2HLA - chains A and B; structure by X-ray diffraction, 2.60 A resolution.

== Chain A ==
Name: CLASS I HISTOCOMPATIBILITY ANTIGEN (HLA-Aw68)
From: Homo sapiens
UniProt: P01891 (1A68_HUMAN); residues 1-270 here correspond to UniProt positions 25-294 (UniProt number = residue number + 24)
Amino-acid sequence (270 residues; row label = number of the first residue in the row):
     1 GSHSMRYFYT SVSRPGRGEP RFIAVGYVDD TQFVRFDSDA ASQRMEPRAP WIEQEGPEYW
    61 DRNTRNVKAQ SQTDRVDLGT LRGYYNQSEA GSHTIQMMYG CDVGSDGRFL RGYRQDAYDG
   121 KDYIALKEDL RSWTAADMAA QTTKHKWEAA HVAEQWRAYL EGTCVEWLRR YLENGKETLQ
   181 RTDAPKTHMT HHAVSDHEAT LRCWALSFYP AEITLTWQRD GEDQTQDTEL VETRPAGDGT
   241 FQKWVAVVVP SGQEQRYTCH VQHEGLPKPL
Disulfides: C101-C164, C203-C259

== Chain B ==
Name: Beta 2-microglobulin
From: Homo sapiens
UniProt: P61769 (B2MG_HUMAN); residues 1-99 here correspond to UniProt positions 21-119 (UniProt number = residue number + 20)
Amino-acid sequence (99 residues; numbered 1 to 99; the number before each row is that of its first residue):
     1 IQRTPKIQVY SRHPAENGKS NFLNCYVSGF HPSDIEVDLL KNGERIEKVE HSDLSFSKDW
    61 SFYLLYYTEF TPTEKDEYAC RVNHVTLSQP KIVKWDRDM
Swiss-Prot annotation at these positions:
  - modified residue: Q2 (Pyrrolidone carboxylic acid)
  - glycosylation: I1 (N-linked (Glc) (glycation) isoleucine), K19 (N-linked (Glc) (glycation) lysine), K41 (N-linked (Glc) (glycation) lysine), K48 (N-linked (Glc) (glycation) lysine), K58 (N-linked (Glc) (glycation) lysine), K91 (N-linked (Glc) (glycation) lysine), K94 (N-linked (Glc) (glycation) lysine)
Disulfides: C25-C80

== Interface between chain A and chain B ==
Contacting residue pairs (54):
  F8(A) - F56(B)
  Y9(A) - F56(B)
  T10(A) - F56(B)
  T10(A) - F62(B)
  V12(A) - S33(B)
  V25(A) - D53(B)
  V25(A) - L54(B)
  V25(A) - S55(B)
  Y27(A) - S55(B)  hydrogen bond
  Y27(A) - Y63(B)  hydrogen bond
  Q32(A) - D53(B)  hydrogen bond
  R35(A) - D53(B)  salt bridge
  R48(A) - D53(B)  salt bridge
  T94(A) - F62(B)
  Q96(A) - H31(B)  hydrogen bond
  Q96(A) - F56(B)
  Q96(A) - W60(B)  hydrogen bond (side chain-backbone)
  Q96(A) - F62(B)
  M97(A) - F56(B)
  M98(A) - W60(B)
  Q115(A) - W60(B)
  D116(A) - W60(B)
  A117(A) - W60(B)
  D119(A) - I1(B)  hydrogen bond (backbone-backbone)
  D119(A) - H31(B)
  G120(A) - I1(B)
  G120(A) - H31(B)
  G120(A) - W60(B)
  K121(A) - I1(B)
  D122(A) - W60(B)  hydrogen bond
  H192(A) - D98(B)
  R202(A) - D98(B)  hydrogen bond (side chain-backbone)
  R202(A) - M99(B)
  W204(A) - D98(B)
  W204(A) - M99(B)
  E232(A) - K6(B)  salt bridge
  E232(A) - Q8(B)  hydrogen bond (backbone-side chain)
  E232(A) - S28(B)
  T233(A) - Y26(B)
  R234(A) - Q8(B)  hydrogen bond
  R234(A) - Y10(B)
  R234(A) - Y26(B)
  R234(A) - M99(B)  hydrogen bond (side chain-backbone)
  P235(A) - Y10(B)  hydrogen bond (backbone-side chain)
  P235(A) - Y26(B)
  P235(A) - L65(B)  hydrophobic
  A236(A) - R12(B)
  A236(A) - N24(B)  hydrogen bond (backbone-side chain)
  G237(A) - R12(B)  hydrogen bond (backbone-side chain)
  D238(A) - R12(B)  salt bridge
  Q242(A) - Y10(B)
  Q242(A) - S11(B)  hydrogen bond (side chain-backbone)
  Q242(A) - R12(B)  hydrogen bond (side chain-backbone)
  W244(A) - M99(B)  hydrogen bond (side chain-backbone)
Other interface residues (no listed pair), chain A (35 interface residues in all): I23, L206, V231
Other interface residues (no listed pair), chain B (25 interface residues in all): R3, H13, P14, D59

== In short ==
35 residues of chain A and 25 residues of chain B are in contact; the contacts include 17 hydrogen bonds and 4
salt bridges. Polar pairs include R35(A)-D53(B), R48(A)-D53(B) and E232(A)-K6(B).
Here chain A is CLASS I HISTOCOMPATIBILITY ANTIGEN (HLA-Aw68) and chain B is Beta 2-microglobulin, both from
Homo sapiens. Entry 2HLA (Specificity pockets for the side chains of peptide antigens in HLA-AW68) was
determined by X-ray diffraction.
